Entry 5OMX (X-ray diffraction, 2.32 A resolution); this record covers chains I and C of the 10 polymer chains in the assembly.

[Chain I]
Molecule: 147-nt DNA strand
Organism: Homo sapiens
Sequence (147 nucleotides; numbered -73 to 73; the number before each row is that of its first residue; numbers below 1 keep their minus sign (DA-73 is residue -73)):
   -73 ATCAATATCC ACCTGCAGAT ACTACCAAAA GTGTATTTGG AAACTGCTCC ATCAAAAGGC
   -13 ATGTTCAGCT GGAATCCAGC TGAACATGCC TTTTGATGGA GCAGTTTCCA AATACACTTT
    47 TGGTAGTATC TGCAGGTGGA TATTGAT
Ion coordination: Mn2+ site 1: DG-35, DG-34; Mn2+ site 2 near DG5 (its only coordinating residue here); Mn2+ site 3 near DG27 (its only coordinating residue here); Mn2+ site 4 near DG48 (its only coordinating residue here); Mn2+ site 5 near DG61 (its only coordinating residue here); Mn2+ site 6 near DG65 (its only coordinating residue here)

[Chain C]
Protein: Histone H2A
Organism: Xenopus laevis
UniProt: Q6AZJ8 (Q6AZJ8_XENLA); residues 1-129 here correspond to UniProt positions 2-130 (UniProt number = residue number + 1)
Chain sequence (129 residues; row label = number of the first residue in the row):
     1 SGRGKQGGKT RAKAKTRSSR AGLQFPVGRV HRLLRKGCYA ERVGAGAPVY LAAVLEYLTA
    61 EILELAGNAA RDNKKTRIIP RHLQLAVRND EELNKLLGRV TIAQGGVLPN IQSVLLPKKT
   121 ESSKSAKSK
Unresolved in the structure: 1-13, 119-129
Differences from the reference sequence: engineered mutation Cys38 (Asn39 in Q6AZJ8)
What the authors report for this chain:
  - conformationally variable residues (loop rearrangement): Gly37, Cys38
  - mutagenesis - N38C: increased stability in response to 0.8 M NaCl

[Interface between chain I and chain C]
Pairs across the interface (12):
  DA-55(I) - Arg77(C)  sugar contact
  DA-45(I) - Arg32(C)  salt bridge to the phosphate
  DA-44(I) - Gly28(C)  phosphate contact
  DA-44(I) - Arg29(C)  hydrogen bond to the phosphate
  DA-44(I) - Arg32(C)  salt bridge to the phosphate
  DG-43(I) - Ala14(C)  phosphate contact
  DG-43(I) - Lys15(C)  sugar contact
  DG-43(I) - Thr16(C)  phosphate contact
  DG-43(I) - Arg17(C)  hydrogen bond to the phosphate
  DT-42(I) - Ala14(C)  phosphate contact
  DT-42(I) - Lys15(C)  phosphate contact
  DG-35(I) - Arg42(C)  sugar contact

[Summary]
The interface between chain I and chain C involves 6 residues on one side and 9 on the other, with 2 hydrogen
bonds and 2 salt bridges. Polar contacts include DA-44(I)-Arg29(C), DG-43(I)-Arg17(C) and DA-45(I)-Arg32(C).
From the paper: N38C of chain C increases stability in response to 0.8 M NaCl; conformational variability at
Gly37(C) and Cys38(C).
Chain I is a 147-nt DNA strand (Homo sapiens) and chain C is Histone H2A (Xenopus laevis); the structure,
X-ray Structure of the H2A-N38C Nucleosome Core Particle, was determined by X-ray diffraction, deposited
together with 5ONG and 5ONW.
